Entry 6L0P (X-ray diffraction, 1.79 A resolution); this record covers chain A.

Chain A:
Name: Protein CysO
Source organism: Aeropyrum pernix K1
Notes: EC 4.2.1.22, 2.5.1.47, 2.5.1.65
UniProtKB: Q9YBL2 (CYSO_AERPE); numbering as in UniProt (aligned over 1-389)
Chain sequence (389 residues; each row starts with the number of its first residue):
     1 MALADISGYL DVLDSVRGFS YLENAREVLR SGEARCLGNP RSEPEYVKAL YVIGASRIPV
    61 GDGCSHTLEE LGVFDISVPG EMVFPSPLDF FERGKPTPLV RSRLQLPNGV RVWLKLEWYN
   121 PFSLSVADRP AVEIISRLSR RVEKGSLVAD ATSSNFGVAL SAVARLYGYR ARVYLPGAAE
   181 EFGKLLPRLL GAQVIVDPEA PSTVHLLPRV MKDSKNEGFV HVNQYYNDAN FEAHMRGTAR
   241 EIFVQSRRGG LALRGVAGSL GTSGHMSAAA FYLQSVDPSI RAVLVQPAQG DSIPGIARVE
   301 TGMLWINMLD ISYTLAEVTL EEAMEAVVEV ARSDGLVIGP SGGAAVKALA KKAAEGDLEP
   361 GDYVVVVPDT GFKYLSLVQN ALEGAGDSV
Unresolved in the structure: 1, 384-389
Cystine bridges: Cys36-Cys64
Construct notes: engineered mutation Ala127 (Lys in Q9YBL2), Tyr225 (Phe in Q9YBL2), Ala297 (Arg in Q9YBL2)
Residues lining bound ligands: O-Phosphoserine (E1U; (2S)-2-[(E)-[2-methyl-3-oxidanyl-5-(phosphonooxymethyl)pyridin-4-yl]methylideneamino]-3-phosphonooxy-propanoic acid): Thr152, Ser153, Ser154, Asn155, Phe156, Thr203, Gln224, Tyr225, His234, Ser259, Leu260, Gly261, Thr262, Ser263, Gly264, His265, Pro294, Gly295, Ile296, Ser341, Pro368, Asp369, Tyr374
Curated features (UniProtKB/Swiss-Prot):
  - binding site (pyridoxal 5'-phosphate): Asn155, Gly261 to His265, Ser341

In short:
Chain A binds O-Phosphoserine. From UniProt: 7 pyridoxal 5'-phosphate-binding residues.
Chain A is Protein CysO (Aeropyrum pernix K1); the structure, Crystal Structure of the O-Phosphoserine
Sulfhydrylase from Aeropyrum pernix Complexed with O-Phosphoserine, was determined by X-ray diffraction,
deposited together with 6L0Q, 6L0R and 6L0S.
